PDB entry 2F53 | X-ray diffraction, 2.10 A resolution | chains D and E of the 5 polymer chains in the assembly

# Chain D
Molecule: T-cell Receptor, alpha chain
Source organism: Homo sapiens
Reference sequence: Q6PIZ8 (Q6PIZ8_HUMAN); aligned to UniProt positions 42-213 over residues 20-191 (the alignment contains insertions or deletions, so no single offset holds)
Sequence (193 residues; numbered -1 to 191; the number before each row is that of its first residue; numbers below 1 keep their minus sign (Met-1 is residue -1)):
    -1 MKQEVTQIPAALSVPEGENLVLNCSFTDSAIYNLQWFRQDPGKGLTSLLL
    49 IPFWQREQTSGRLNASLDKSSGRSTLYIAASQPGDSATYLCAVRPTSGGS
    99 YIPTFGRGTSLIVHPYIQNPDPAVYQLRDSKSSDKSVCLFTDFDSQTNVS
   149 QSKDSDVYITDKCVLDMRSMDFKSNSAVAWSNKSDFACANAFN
Disulfide bonds: Cys22-Cys89, Cys136-Cys186
Reported in the primary citation:
  - binding site for Na+: Tyr30
  - contacts within the chain: Tyr30-Trp52

# Chain E
Molecule: T-cell receptor, beta chain
Source organism: Homo sapiens
Sequence (243 residues; numbered -1 to 241; the number before each row is that of its first residue; numbers below 1 keep their minus sign (Asn-1 is residue -1)):
    -1 NAGVTQTPKFQVLKTGQSMTLQCAQDMNHEYMSWYRQDPGMGLRLIHYSV
    49 SVGMTDQGEVPNGYNVSRSTTEDFPLRLLSAAPSQTSVYFCASSYVGNTG
    99 ELFFGEGSRLTVLEDLKNVFPPEVAVFEPSEAEISHTQKATLVCLATGFY
   149 PDHVELSWWVNGKEVHSGVCTDPQPLKEQPALNDSRYALSSRLRVSATFW
   199 QDPRNHFRCQVQFYGLSENDEWTQDRAKPVTQIVSAEAWGRAD
Disulfide bonds: Cys21-Cys89, Cys142-Cys207

# Chain D / chain E interface
Pairs across the interface - 94 pairs, chain D then chain E:
  Tyr30(D) with Gly95(E); Asn96(E), hydrogen bond (side chain-backbone); Thr97(E); Gly98(E)
  Asn31(D) with Thr97(E); Gly98(E)
  Gln33(D) with Glu99(E); Leu100(E), hydrogen bond (side chain-backbone)
  Phe35(D) with Phe102(E), hydrophobic
  Gln37(D) with Gln35(E)
  Pro39(D) with Pro171(E); Gln172(E)
  Gly40(D) with Arg107(E)
  Gly42(D) with Phe88(E)
  Leu43(D) with Leu41(E), hydrophobic; Phe88(E), hydrophobic
  Leu48(D) with Thr97(E); Glu99(E)
  Trp52(D) with Asn96(E)
  Arg92(D) with Tyr29(E); Ser92(E), hydrogen bond; Gly98(E), hydrogen bond (side chain-backbone); Leu100(E)
  Ser98(D) with Tyr29(E); Tyr46(E)
  Tyr99(D) with Tyr29(E), hydrophobic; Val48(E), hydrophobic; Val94(E), hydrophobic
  Ile100(D) with Tyr29(E); Leu43(E), hydrophobic; Tyr46(E), hydrophobic
  Pro101(D) with Tyr29(E); Tyr33(E); Leu100(E), hydrophobic
  Phe103(D) with Tyr33(E); Leu41(E), hydrophobic; Phe102(E), hydrophobic
  Asp119(D) with His134(E), salt bridge
  Tyr123(D) with Ser128(E); Ala130(E); Glu131(E); His134(E); Thr135(E)
  Gln124(D) with Ser128(E)
  Leu125(D) with Phe125(E); Glu126(E); Thr139(E); Val141(E), hydrophobic
  Arg126(D) with Phe125(E); Glu126(E), hydrogen bond (backbone-backbone)
  Asp127(D) with Val124(E); Phe125(E)
  Ser128(D) with Val124(E), hydrogen bond (backbone-backbone); Glu126(E); Glu235(E), hydrogen bond (side chain-backbone); Ala236(E)
  Lys133(D) with Ala123(E)
  Ser134(D) with Phe125(E)
  Val135(D) with Phe125(E), hydrophobic; Leu143(E), hydrophobic
  Leu137(D) with Thr139(E)
  Thr139(D) with Arg192(E)
  Asp140(D) with Thr135(E); Arg192(E), salt bridge
  Tyr156(D) with Leu174(E), hydrophobic; Glu176(E), hydrogen bond (side chain-backbone)
  Thr158(D) with Asp170(E); Ser188(E); Arg190(E), hydrogen bond
  Asp159(D) with Arg190(E)
  Cys161(D) with Cys168(E), disulfide; Thr169(E); Arg190(E)
  Val162(D) with Cys168(E)
  Leu163(D) with Gly166(E); Val167(E); Cys168(E), hydrophobic; Arg192(E)
  Asp164(D) with Ser165(E), hydrogen bond (backbone-side chain); Gly166(E), hydrogen bond (backbone-backbone)
  Met165(D) with Lys137(E); Arg192(E); Val193(E)
  Arg166(D) with Ser165(E), hydrogen bond (backbone-side chain)
  Met168(D) with Lys137(E)
  Phe170(D) with Lys137(E); Arg192(E)
  Ser172(D) with Arg192(E), hydrogen bond
  Ser174(D) with Arg190(E), hydrogen bond
  Ala175(D) with Arg190(E)
  Val176(D) with Arg190(E)
  Trp178(D) with Leu143(E), hydrophobic; Leu174(E), hydrophobic; Ala186(E), hydrophobic
Interface residues without a listed pair, chain D (52 interface residues in all): Lys41, Ser45, Pro50, Gly97, Ile157, Ser167
Interface residues without a listed pair, chain E (53 interface residues in all): Glu104, Pro127, Lys175, Gln177, Ser194
Cross-chain cystine bridges: Cys161(D)-Cys168(E)

# Summary
Chain D and chain E form an interface of 52 and 53 residues respectively, with 1 disulfide bond, 14 hydrogen
bonds and 2 salt bridges. Among the polar pairs are Asp119(D)-His134(E), Asp140(D)-Arg192(E) and
Tyr30(D)-Asn96(E). The paper reports a binding site for Na+ at Tyr30(D); contacts within the chain involving
Trp52(D) and Tyr30(D).
Here chain D is T-cell Receptor, alpha chain and chain E is T-cell receptor, beta chain, both from Homo
sapiens. Entry 2F53 (Directed Evolution of Human T-cell Receptor CDR2 residues by phage display dramatically
enhances affinity for cognate ...) was determined by X-ray diffraction together with 2F54 from the same study.
